6W9U - chains A and G of the 4 polymer chains in the assembly; structure by X-ray diffraction, 1.89 A resolution.

[Chain A]
Name: Major histocompatibility complex class I-related gene protein
Organism: Homo sapiens
Reference sequence: Q95460 (HMR1_HUMAN); residues 1-270 here correspond to UniProt positions 23-292 (UniProt number = residue number + 22)
Amino-acid sequence (271 residues; numbered 0 to 270; the number before each row is that of its first residue; numbering starts at 0):
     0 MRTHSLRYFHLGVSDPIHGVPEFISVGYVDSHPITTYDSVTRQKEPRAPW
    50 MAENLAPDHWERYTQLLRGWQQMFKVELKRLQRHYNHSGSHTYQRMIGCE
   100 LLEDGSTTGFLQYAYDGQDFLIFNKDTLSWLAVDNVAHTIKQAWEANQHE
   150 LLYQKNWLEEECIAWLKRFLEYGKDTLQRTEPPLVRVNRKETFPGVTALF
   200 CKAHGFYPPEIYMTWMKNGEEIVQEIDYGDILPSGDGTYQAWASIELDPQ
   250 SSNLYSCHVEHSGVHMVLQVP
Disordered / not traced: 190-195
Sequence notes: expression tag (0); engineered mutation His9 (Arg31 in Q95460); conflict Ser261 (Cys283 in Q95460)
Swiss-Prot annotation at these positions:
  - binding site (5-(2-oxoethylideneamino)-6-(D-ribitylamino)uracil): Ser24, Lys43, Arg94, Tyr152, Gln153
  - binding site (5-(2-oxopropylideneamino)-6-(D-ribitylamino)uracil): Ser24, Lys43, Arg94, Tyr152, Gln153
  - binding site (7-hydroxy-6-methyl-8-(1-D-ribityl)lumazine): Ser24, Lys43, Arg94, Tyr152, Gln153
  - binding site (2-amino-4-oxopteridine-6-carbaldehyde): Lys43
  - binding site (8-(9H-purin-6-yl)-2-oxa-8-azabicyclo[3.3.1]nona-3,6-diene-4,6-dicarbaldehyde): Lys43, His58, Arg94
  - binding site (pyridoxal): Lys43
  - glycosylation: Asn85 (N-linked (GlcNAc...) asparagine)
Disulfide bonds: Cys98-Cys161, Cys200-Cys256
Covalently attached groups: compound TKG linked to Lys43
Small-molecule neighbours: TKG (1-[[6-(1-$l1-oxidanylethyl)-4-$l3-oxidanylidene-2,3,6,8A-tetrahydropteridin-2-yl]-$l2-azanyl]ethanone): Tyr7, His9, Thr34, Tyr62, Leu66, Trp69, Arg94, Ile96, Tyr152, Trp156
What the authors report for this chain:
  - disease-associated variants - R9H: unchanged binding to TKG
  - binding site for TKG: Lys43, Trp69
  - conformationally variable residues (side-chain flip): Trp69
  - disease-associated variants - R9H: unchanged binding to Ac-6-FP
  - disease-associated variants - R9H: decreased signaling

[Chain G]
Name: TCR-alpha chain
Organism: Homo sapiens
Amino-acid sequence (204 residues; row label = number of the first residue in the row; numbering starts at 0):
     0 MGQNIDQPTEMTATEGAIVQINCTYQTSGFNGLFWYQQHAGEAPTFLSYN
    50 VLDGLEEKGRFSSFLSRSKGYSYLLLKELQMKDSASYLCAVKDSNYQLIW
   100 GAGTKLIIKPDIQNPDPAVYQLRDSKSSDKSVCLFTDFDSQTNVSQSKDS
   150 DVYITDKCVLDMRSMDFKSNSAVAWSNKSDFACANAFNNSIIPEDTFFPS
   200 PESS
Disordered / not traced: 0-1, 201-203
Disulfide bonds: Cys22-Cys88, Cys132-Cys182

[Interface between chain A and chain G]
Contacting residue pairs (28; chain A residue first):
  Arg61(A) - Asn94(G)  hydrogen bond (side chain-backbone)
  Arg61(A) - Tyr95(G)  hydrogen bond (side chain-backbone)
  Arg61(A) - Gln96(G)
  Tyr62(A) - Ser93(G)  hydrogen bond (side chain-backbone)
  Tyr62(A) - Asn94(G)  hydrogen bond
  Tyr62(A) - Tyr95(G)
  Leu65(A) - Tyr95(G)  hydrophobic
  His148(A) - Tyr48(G)
  His148(A) - Glu55(G)  salt bridge
  Leu151(A) - Val50(G)  hydrophobic
  Leu151(A) - Leu51(G)  hydrophobic
  Tyr152(A) - Asn30(G)
  Tyr152(A) - Tyr48(G)
  Tyr152(A) - Val50(G)
  Tyr152(A) - Tyr95(G)
  Asn155(A) - Phe29(G)  hydrogen bond (side chain-backbone)
  Asn155(A) - Val50(G)
  Asn155(A) - Leu51(G)
  Asn155(A) - Arg66(G)  hydrogen bond
  Trp156(A) - Asn30(G)
  Trp156(A) - Tyr95(G)  hydrogen bond
  Glu159(A) - Arg66(G)
  Glu160(A) - Gly28(G)
  Glu160(A) - Phe29(G)  hydrogen bond (side chain-backbone)
  Glu160(A) - Asn30(G)
  Glu160(A) - Ser93(G)  hydrogen bond
  Trp164(A) - Ser93(G)
  Trp164(A) - Asn94(G)
Interface residues without a listed pair, chain A (12 interface residues in all): Lys154

[Overview]
The chain A/chain G interface involves 12 residues from each chain, with 9 hydrogen bonds and 1 salt bridge.
Among the polar pairs are His148(A)-Glu55(G), Arg61(A)-Asn94(G) and Arg61(A)-Tyr95(G). Compound TKG is
covalently linked to Lys43(A). From the paper: a binding site for TKG at Lys43(A) and Trp69(A); R9H of chain A
reduces signaling.
Here chain A is Major histocompatibility complex class I-related gene protein and chain G is TCR-alpha chain,
both from Homo sapiens. Entry 6W9U (Structure of human MAIT A-F7 TCR in complex with patient MR1-R9H-Ac-6-FP)
was determined by X-ray diffraction, deposited together with 6W9V.
